PDB entry 3DRZ | X-ray diffraction, 1.90 A resolution | chains B and C of the 5 polymer chains in the assembly

[Chain B (and C)]
Molecule: BTB/POZ domain-containing protein KCTD5
From: Homo sapiens
Notes: fragment: N-terminal domain; chain C of this document is another copy of the same molecule, construct and numbering; everything in this record applies to it too
Reference sequence: Q9NXV2 (KCTD5_HUMAN); numbering as in UniProt (aligned over 40-145)
Sequence (107 residues; row label = number of the first residue in the row):
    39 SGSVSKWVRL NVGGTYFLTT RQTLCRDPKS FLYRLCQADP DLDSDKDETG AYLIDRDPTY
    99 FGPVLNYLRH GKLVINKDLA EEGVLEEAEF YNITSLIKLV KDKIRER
Not modelled in the structure: 39-42 (chain C: 39-43, 76-81)
Disulfide bonds: Cys63-Cys74
Differences from the reference sequence: expression tag (39)

[Interface between chain B and chain C]
Residue-residue contacts - 35 pairs, chain B then chain C:
  Lys44(B) with Asp83(C), salt bridge
  Trp45(B) with Asp83(C), hydrogen bond; Leu91(C); Ile92(C); Asp93(C)
  Tyr54(B) with Gly52(C)
  Phe55(B) with Gly51(C)
  Leu56(B) with Asn49(C); Gly51(C), hydrogen bond (backbone-backbone); Gly52(C); Leu91(C), hydrophobic; Asp93(C)
  Thr57(B) with Asp93(C), hydrogen bond
  Thr58(B) with Asp93(C), hydrogen bond
  Thr61(B) with Asp93(C), hydrogen bond
  Asn104(B) with Asp95(C), hydrogen bond; Tyr98(C)
  Arg107(B) with Gly51(C); Asp93(C), salt bridge; Arg94(C); Asp95(C)
  His108(B) with Arg94(C); Glu124(C)
  Lys110(B) with Glu124(C), salt bridge
  Val112(B) with Tyr98(C); Ala118(C), hydrophobic; Gly121(C)
  Asn114(B) with Thr97(C); Tyr98(C), hydrogen bond; Asp116(C); Leu117(C); Ala118(C), hydrogen bond (side chain-backbone)
  Lys115(B) with Lys115(C), hydrogen bond (side chain-backbone); Asp116(C), salt bridge
  Asp116(B) with Asp116(C)
Also at the interface, not in a pair above, chain B (18 interface residues in all): Gln60, Ile113
Also at the interface, not in a pair above, chain C (19 interface residues in all): Glu120, Glu125

[Summary]
The interface between chain B and chain C involves 18 residues on one side and 19 on the other; the contacts
include 9 hydrogen bonds and 4 salt bridges. Polar contacts include Lys44(B)-Asp83(C), Arg107(B)-Asp93(C) and
Lys110(B)-Glu124(C).
Chain B and chain C are both BTB/POZ domain-containing protein KCTD5 (Homo sapiens); the structure, X-ray
crystal structure of the N-terminal BTB domain of human KCTD5 protein, was determined by X-ray diffraction
(same publication as 3DRX and 3DRY).
